6URG - chains B and F of the 4 polymer chains in the assembly; structure by electron microscopy, 3.00 A resolution.

# Chain B
Protein: pre-mRNA 3' end processing protein WDR33
Organism: Homo sapiens
UniProt: Q9C0J8 (WDR33_HUMAN); residue numbers follow UniProt; this construct covers 1-572
Amino-acid sequence (587 residues; numbered -14 to 572; the number before each row is that of its first residue; numbers below 1 keep their minus sign (Met-14 is residue -14)):
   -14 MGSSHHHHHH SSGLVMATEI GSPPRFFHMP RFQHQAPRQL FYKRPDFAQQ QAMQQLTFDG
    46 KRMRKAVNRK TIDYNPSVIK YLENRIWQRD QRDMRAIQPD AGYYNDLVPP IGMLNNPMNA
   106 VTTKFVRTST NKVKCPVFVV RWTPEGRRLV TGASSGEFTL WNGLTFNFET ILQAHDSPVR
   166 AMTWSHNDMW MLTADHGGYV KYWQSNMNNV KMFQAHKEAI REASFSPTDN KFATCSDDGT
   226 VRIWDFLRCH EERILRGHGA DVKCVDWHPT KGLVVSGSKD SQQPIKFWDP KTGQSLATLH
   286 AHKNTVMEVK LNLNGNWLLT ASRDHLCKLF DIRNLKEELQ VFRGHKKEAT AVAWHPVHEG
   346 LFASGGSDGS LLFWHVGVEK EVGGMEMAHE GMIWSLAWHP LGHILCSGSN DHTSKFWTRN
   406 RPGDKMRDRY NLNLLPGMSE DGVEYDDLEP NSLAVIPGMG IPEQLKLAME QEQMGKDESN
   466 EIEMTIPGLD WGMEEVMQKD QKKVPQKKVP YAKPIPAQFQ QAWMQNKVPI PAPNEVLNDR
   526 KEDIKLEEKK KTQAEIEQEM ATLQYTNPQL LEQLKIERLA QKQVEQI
Disordered / not traced: -14 to 53, 420-572
Sequence notes: expression tag (-14 to 0)
Swiss-Prot annotation at these positions:
  - modified residue: Ala2 (N-acetylalanine), Ser7 (Phosphoserine), Lys46 (N6-acetyllysine)
  - cross-link (Glycyl lysine isopeptide (Lys-Gly)): Lys526 (interchain with G-Cter in SUMO2), Lys530 (interchain with G-Cter in SUMO2), Lys560 (interchain with G-Cter in SUMO2)

# Chain F
Protein: Cleavage and polyadenylation specificity factor subunit 2
Organism: Homo sapiens
UniProt: Q9P2I0 (CPSF2_HUMAN); residue numbers follow UniProt; this construct covers 1-782
Amino-acid sequence (782 residues; each row starts with the number of its first residue):
     1 MTSIIKLTTL SGVQEESALC YLLQVDEFRF LLDCGWDEHF SMDIIDSLRK HVHQIDAVLL
    61 SHPDPLHLGA LPYAVGKLGL NCAIYATIPV YKMGQMFMYD LYQSRHNTED FTLFTLDDVD
   121 AAFDKIQQLK FSQIVNLKGK GHGLSITPLP AGHMIGGTIW KIVKDGEEEI VYAVDFNHKR
   181 EIHLNGCSLE MLSRPSLLIT DSFNATYVQP RRKQRDEQLL TNVLETLRGD GNVLIAVDTA
   241 GRVLELAQLL DQIWRTKDAG LGVYSLALLN NVSYNVVEFS KSQVEWMSDK LMRCFEDKRN
   301 NPFQFRHLSL CHGLSDLARV PSPKVVLASQ PDLECGFSRD LFIQWCQDPK NSIILTYRTT
   361 PGTLARFLID NPSEKITEIE LRKRVKLEGK ELEEYLEKEK LKKEAAKKLE QSKEADIDSS
   421 DESDIEEDID QPSAHKTKHD LMMKGEGSRK GSFFKQAKKS YPMFPAPEER IKWDEYGEII
   481 KPEDFLVPEL QATEEEKSKL ESGLTNGDEP MDQDLSDVPT KCISTTESIE IKARVTYIDY
   541 EGRSDGDSIK KIINQMKPRQ LIIVHGPPEA SQDLAECCRA FGGKDIKVYM PKLHETVDAT
   601 SETHIYQVRL KDSLVSSLQF CKAKDAELAW IDGVLDMRVS KVDTGVILEE GELKDDGEDS
   661 EMQVEAPSDS SVIAQQKAMK SLFGDDEKET GEESEIIPTL EPLPPHEVPG HQSVFMNEPR
   721 LSDFKQVLLR EGIQAEFVGG VLVCNNQVAV RRTETGRIGL EGCLCQDFYR IRDLLYEQYA
   781 IV
Disordered / not traced: 1-437, 443-459, 487-782
Swiss-Prot annotation at these positions:
  - modified residue (Phosphoserine): Ser419, Ser420, Ser423, Ser660
What the authors report for this chain:
  - mutagenesis - F464A/W473A/Y476A, W473A/Y476A: abolished binding to mPSF

# Interface between chain B and chain F
Contacting residue pairs (24):
  Ser211(B) with Tyr476(F)
  Pro212(B) with Tyr476(F); Gly477(F)
  Thr213(B) with Glu475(F)
  Asn215(B) with Glu475(F)
  Lys216(B) with Glu475(F), salt bridge; Tyr476(F)
  Glu237(B) with Tyr476(F), hydrogen bond
  Trp252(B) with Tyr476(F), hydrogen bond (side chain-backbone)
  Thr255(B) with Gly477(F); Glu478(F), hydrogen bond (backbone-backbone)
  Lys256(B) with Glu478(F); Ile480(F)
  Gly257(B) with Tyr476(F)
  Leu258(B) with Ile480(F), hydrophobic; Phe485(F), hydrophobic
  Phe272(B) with Phe485(F), hydrophobic
  Pro275(B) with Tyr476(F), hydrophobic
  Lys276(B) with Asp474(F), salt bridge; Tyr476(F); Ile479(F)
  Leu281(B) with Pro482(F), hydrophobic; Phe485(F)
  Ala282(B) with Phe485(F)
Other interface residues (no listed pair), chain B (20 interface residues in all): Ile228, Asp274, Ile317, Leu320
Other interface residues (no listed pair), chain F (10 interface residues in all): Leu486
From the paper, about this interface:
  - interface residues, chain F: Asp474(F), Tyr476(F), Phe485(F)

# Overview
The interface between chain B and chain F involves 20 residues on one side and 10 on the other; the contacts
include 3 hydrogen bonds and 2 salt bridges. Polar pairs include Lys216(B)-Glu475(F), Lys276(B)-Asp474(F) and
Glu237(B)-Tyr476(F). The paper reports that F464A/W473A/Y476A and W473A/Y476A of chain F abolish binding to
mPSF; interface residues Asp474(F), Tyr476(F) and Phe485(F).
Here chain B is pre-mRNA 3' end processing protein WDR33 and chain F is Cleavage and polyadenylation
specificity factor subunit 2, both from Homo sapiens. Entry 6URG (Cryo-EM structure of human
CPSF160-WDR33-CPSF30-CPSF100 PIM complex) was determined by electron microscopy (same publication as 6URO).
